Entry 1II0 (X-ray diffraction, 2.40 A resolution); this record covers chain A.

Chain A:
Molecule: Arsenical pump-driving atpase
Source organism: Escherichia coli
Notes: EC 3.6.3.16
Reference sequence: P08690 (ARSA1_ECOLI); numbering as in UniProt (aligned over 1-583)
Sequence (589 residues; row label = number of the first residue in the row):
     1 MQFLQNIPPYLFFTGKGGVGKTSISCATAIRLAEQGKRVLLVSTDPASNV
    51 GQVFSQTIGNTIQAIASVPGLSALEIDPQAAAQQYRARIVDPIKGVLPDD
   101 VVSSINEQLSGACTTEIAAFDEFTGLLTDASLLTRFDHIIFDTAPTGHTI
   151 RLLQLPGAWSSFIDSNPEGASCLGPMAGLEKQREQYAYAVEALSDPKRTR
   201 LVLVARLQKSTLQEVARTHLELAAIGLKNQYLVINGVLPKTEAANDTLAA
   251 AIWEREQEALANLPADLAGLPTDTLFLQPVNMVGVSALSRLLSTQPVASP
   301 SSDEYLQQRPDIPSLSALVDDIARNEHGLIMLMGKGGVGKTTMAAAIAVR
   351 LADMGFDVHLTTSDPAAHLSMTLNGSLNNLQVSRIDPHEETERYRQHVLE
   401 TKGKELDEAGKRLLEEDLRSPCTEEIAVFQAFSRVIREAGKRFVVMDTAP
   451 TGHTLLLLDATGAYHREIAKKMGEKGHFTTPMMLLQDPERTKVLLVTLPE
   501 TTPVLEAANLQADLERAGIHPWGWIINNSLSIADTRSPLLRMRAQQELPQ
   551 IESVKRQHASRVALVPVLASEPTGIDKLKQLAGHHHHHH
Disordered / not traced: 297-308, 367-376, 462-478
Differences from the reference sequence: expression tag (584-589)
Ion coordination: Mg2+ site 1: T22, D45 (together with ADP); Cd2+ site 1: C113, C172, C422 (together with chloride ion); Cd2+ site 2: C113, H148, S420; Cd2+ site 3: E168, H397; Cd2+ site 4: C172, H453 (together with chloride ion); Cd2+ site 5: D320 (together with chloride ion) (shared with 2 residues of chain B); Cd2+ site 6: E326 (shared with 2 residues of chain B); Mg2+ site 2: T341 (together with ATP); Cd2+ site 7: D386, H388 (shared with 2 residues of chain B); Cd2+ site 8 near H520 (its only coordinating residue here); Cd2+ site 9: H584, H586 (shared with 1 residue of chain B); Cd2+ site 10: H585, H588; 1 more Cd2+ sites not listed
Small-molecule neighbours:
  - ADP (adenosine-5'-diphosphate): K16, G17, G18, V19, G20, K21, T22, S23, D45, R206, N235, G236, F276, L277, Q278, N281, M282, L291, T501, T502, R543
  - ATP (adenosine-5'-triphosphate): Q208, S210, K335, G336, G337, V338, G339, K340, T341, T342, N527, N528, V565, P566, V567, L568, S570, E571, P572, L581
  - trihydroxyarsenite(III) (TAS): G18, R206, L277, E500, R543
Curated features (UniProtKB/Swiss-Prot):
  - binding site (ATP): G15 to T22, G334 to T341

Summary:
Ligands of chain A: ADP, ATP and trihydroxyarsenite(III). T22 and D45 form the Mg2+ site 1. C113, C172 and
C422 form the Cd2+ site 1. From UniProt: 16 ATP-binding residues.
Chain A is Arsenical pump-driving atpase (Escherichia coli); the structure, Crystal structure of the
escherichia coli arsenite-translocating atpase, was determined by X-ray diffraction (same publication as 1IHU
and 1II9).
